6WUA - chains a and g of the 8 polymer chains in the assembly; structure by electron microscopy, 3.20 A resolution.

# Chain a
Molecule: 16S rRNA
Source organism: Enterococcus faecalis OG1RF
Sequence (1548 nucleotides; each row starts with the number of its first residue):
     3 UGAGAGUUUGAUCCUGGCUCAGGACGAACGCUGGCGGCGUGCCUAAUACA
    53 UGCAAGUCGAACGCUUCUUUCCUCCCGAGUGCUUGCACUCAAUUGGAAAG
   103 AGGAGUGGCGGACGGGUGAGUAACACGUGGGUAACCUACCCAUCAGAGGG
   153 GGAUAACACUUGGAAACAGGUGCUAAUACCGCAUAACAGUUUAUGCCGCA
   203 UGGCAUAAGAGUGAAAGGCGCUUUCGGGUGUCGCUGAUGGAUGGACCCGC
   253 GGUGCAUUAGCUAGUUGGUGAGGUAACGGCUCACCAAGGCCACGAUGCAU
   303 AGCCGACCUGAGAGGGUGAUCGGCCACACUGGGACUGAGACACGGCCCAG
   353 ACUCCUACGGGAGGCAGCAGUAGGGAAUCUUCGGCAAUGGACGAAAGUCU
   403 GACCGAGCAACGCCGCGUGAGUGAAGAAGGUUUUCGGAUCGUAAAACUCU
   453 GUUGUUAGAGAAGAACAAGGACGUUAGUAACUGAACGUCCCCUGACGGUA
   503 UCUAACCAGAAAGCCACGGCUAACUACGUGCCAGCAGCCGCGGUAAUACG
   553 UAGGUGGCAAGCGUUGUCCGGAUUUAUUGGGCGUAAAGCGAGCGCAGGCG
   603 GUUUCUUAAGUCUGAUGUGAAAGCCCCCGGCUCAACCGGGGAGGGUCAUU
   653 GGAAACUGGGAGACUUGAGUGCAGAAGAGGAGAGUGGAAUUCCAUGUGUA
   703 GCGGUGAAAUGCGUAGAUAUAUGGAGGAACACCAGUGGCGAAGGCGGCUC
   753 UCUGGUCUGUAACUGACGCUGAGGCUCGAAAGCGUGGGGAGCAAACAGGA
   803 UUAGAUACCCUGGUAGUCCACGCCGUAAACGAUGAGUGCUAAGUGUUGGA
   853 GGGUUUCCGCCCUUCAGUGCUGCAGCAAACGCAUUAAGCACUCCGCCUGG
   903 GGAGUACGACCGCAAGGUUGAAACUCAAAGGAAUUGACGGGGGCCCGCAC
   953 AAGCGGUGGAGCAUGUGGUUUAAUUCGAAGCAACGCGAAGAACCUUACCA
  1003 GGUCUUGACAUCCUUUGACCACUCUAGAGAUAGAGCUUUCCCUUCGGGGA
  1053 CAAAGUGACAGGUGGUGCAUGGUUGUCGUCAGCUCGUGUCGUGAGAUGUU
  1103 GGGUUAAGUCCCGCAACGAGCGCAACCCUUAUUGUUAGUUGCCAUCAUUU
  1153 AGUUGGGCACUCUAGCGAGACUGCCGGUGACAAACCGGAGGAAGGUGGGG
  1203 AUGACGUCAAAUCAUCAUGCCCCUUAUGACCUGGGCUACACACGUGCUAC
  1253 AAUGGGAAGUACAACGAGUCGCUAGACCGCGAGGUCAUGCAAAUCUCUUA
  1303 AAGCUUCUCUCAGUUCGGAUUGCAGGCUGCAACUCGCCUGCAUGAAGCCG
  1353 GAAUCGCUAGUAAUCGCGGAUCAGCACGCCGCGGUGAAUACGUUCCCGGG
  1403 CCUUGUACACACCGCCCGUCACACCACGAGAGUUUGUAACACCCGAAGUC
  1453 GGUGAGGUAACCUUUUUGGAGCCAGCCGCCUAAGGUGGGAUAGAUGAUUG
  1503 GGGUGAAGUCGUAACAAGGUAGCCGUAUCGGAAGGUGCGGCUGGAUCA
Not modelled in the structure: 3-949, 1081-1124, 1396-1550

# Chain g
Name: 30S ribosomal protein S7
Source organism: Enterococcus faecalis OG1RF
Reference sequence: A0A1B4XKQ3 (A0A1B4XKQ3_ENTFL); residue numbers follow UniProt; this construct covers 2-155
Sequence (154 residues; each row starts with the number of its first residue):
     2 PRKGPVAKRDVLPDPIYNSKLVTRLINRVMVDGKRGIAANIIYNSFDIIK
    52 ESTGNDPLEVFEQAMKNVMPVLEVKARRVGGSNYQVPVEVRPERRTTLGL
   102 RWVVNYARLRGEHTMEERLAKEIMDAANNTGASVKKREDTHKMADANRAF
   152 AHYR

# Chain a / chain g interface
Contacting residue pairs - 38 pairs, chain a then chain g:
  A951(a) / Arg-3(g)  hydrogen bond to the base
  A954(a) / Arg-95(g)  hydrogen bond to the phosphate
  G955(a) / Arg-95(g)  salt bridge to the phosphate
  G955(a) / Arg-102(g)  salt bridge to the phosphate
  C956(a) / Arg-29(g)  salt bridge to the phosphate
  A1254(a) / His-114(g)  hydrogen bond to the sugar
  U1255(a) / Val-30(g)  hydrogen bond to the base
  U1255(a) / Ile-38(g)  base contact
  U1255(a) / Arg-109(g)  hydrogen bond to the base
  U1255(a) / Thr-115(g)  phosphate contact
  U1255(a) / Met-116(g)  hydrogen bond to the phosphate
  U1255(a) / Arg-119(g)  salt bridge to the phosphate
  A1304(a) / Lys-35(g)  hydrogen bond to the phosphate
  G1305(a) / Lys-35(g)  salt bridge to the phosphate
  C1306(a) / Asn-41(g)  phosphate contact
  A1361(a) / Arg-10(g)  hydrogen bond to the base
  A1365(a) / Asp-33(g)  hydrogen bond to the sugar
  U1366(a) / Asp-33(g)  sugar contact
  U1387(a) / Gly-34(g)  hydrogen bond to the sugar
  G1388(a) / Gly-34(g)  sugar contact
  G1388(a) / Arg-36(g)  sugar contact
  A1389(a) / Asn-28(g)  hydrogen bond to the sugar
  A1389(a) / Met-31(g)  sugar contact
  A1389(a) / Arg-36(g)  salt bridge to the phosphate
  A1390(a) / Arg-25(g)  salt bridge to the phosphate
  A1390(a) / Asn-28(g)  phosphate contact
  A1390(a) / Arg-29(g)  hydrogen bond to the sugar
  U1391(a) / Arg-10(g)  hydrogen bond to the base
  U1391(a) / Arg-25(g)  salt bridge to the phosphate
  U1391(a) / Thr-98(g)  hydrogen bond to the phosphate
  A1392(a) / Pro-2(g)  sugar contact
  A1392(a) / Val-7(g)  base contact
  A1392(a) / Glu-94(g)  phosphate contact
  C1393(a) / Pro-6(g)  phosphate contact
  C1393(a) / Val-7(g)  phosphate contact
  G1394(a) / Pro-2(g)  base contact
  U1395(a) / Pro-2(g)  base contact
  U1395(a) / Arg-3(g)  hydrogen bond to the sugar
Interface residues without a listed pair, chain a (24 interface residues in all): G1256, U1312, C1313
Interface residues without a listed pair, chain g (31 interface residues in all): Gly-5, Val-32, Gly-37, Ile-42, Arg-92, Glu-117

# Overview
24 residues of chain a and 31 residues of chain g are in contact; the contacts include 15 hydrogen bonds and 8
salt bridges. Polar contacts include A951(a)/Arg-3(g), U1255(a)/Val-30(g) and U1255(a)/Arg-109(g).
Here chain a is 16S rRNA and chain g is 30S ribosomal protein S7, both from Enterococcus faecalis OG1RF. Entry
6WUA (30S subunit (head) of 70S Ribosome Enterococcus faecalis MultiBody refinement) was determined by
electron microscopy together with 6WUB from the same study.
